PDB entry 2MTA | X-ray diffraction, 2.40 A resolution | chains H and A of the 4 polymer chains in the assembly

Chain H:
Name: Methylamine dehydrogenase (heavy subunit)
Source organism: Paracoccus denitrificans
Notes: EC 1.4.99.3
UniProt: P29894 (DHMH_PARDE); residues 1-373 here correspond to UniProt positions 45-417 (UniProt number = residue number + 44)
Amino-acid sequence (373 residues; numbered 1 to 373; the number before each row is that of its first residue):
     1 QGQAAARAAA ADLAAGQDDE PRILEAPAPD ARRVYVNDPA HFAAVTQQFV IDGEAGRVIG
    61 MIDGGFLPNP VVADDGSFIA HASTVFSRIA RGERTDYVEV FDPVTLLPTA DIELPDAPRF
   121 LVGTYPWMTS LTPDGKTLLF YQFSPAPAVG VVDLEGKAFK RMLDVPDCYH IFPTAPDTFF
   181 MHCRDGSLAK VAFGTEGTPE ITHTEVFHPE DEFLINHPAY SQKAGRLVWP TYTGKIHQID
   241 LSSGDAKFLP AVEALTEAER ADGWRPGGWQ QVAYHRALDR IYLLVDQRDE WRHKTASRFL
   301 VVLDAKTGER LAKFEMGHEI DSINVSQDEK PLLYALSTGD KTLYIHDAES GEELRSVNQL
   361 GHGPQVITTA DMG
Cystine bridges: Cys168-Cys183
Construct notes: conflict Phe299 (Leu343 in P29894)

Chain A:
Name: Amicyanin
Source organism: Paracoccus denitrificans
UniProt: P22364 (AMCY_PARDE); residues 1-105 here correspond to UniProt positions 27-131 (UniProt number = residue number + 26)
Amino-acid sequence (105 residues; row label = number of the first residue in the row):
     1 DKATIPSESP FAAAEVADGA IVVDIAKMKY ETPELHVKVG DTVTWINREA MPHNVHFVAG
    61 VLGEAALKGP MMKKEQAYSL TFTEAGTYDY HCTPHPFMRG KVVVE
Ion coordination: Cu ion: His53, Cys92, His95
Swiss-Prot annotation at these positions:
  - binding site (Cu cation): His53, Cys92, His95, Met98

Interface between chain H and chain A:
Residue-residue contacts (9; chain H residue first):
  Phe143(H) with Pro94(A); Pro96(A)
  Pro145(H) with Val58(A), hydrophobic; His91(A), hydrogen bond (backbone-side chain); Pro96(A)
  Pro147(H) with Arg99(A)
  Asp167(H) with Phe97(A); Arg99(A), salt bridge
  Arg184(H) with Phe97(A)
Other interface residues (no listed pair), chain H (6 interface residues in all): Tyr169

Overview:
The chain H/chain A interface involves 6 residues from each chain; the contacts include 1 hydrogen bond and 1
salt bridge. Polar pairs include Asp167(H)-Arg99(A) and Pro145(H)-His91(A). His53(A), Cys92(A) and His95(A)
form the Cu ion site. UniProt lists 4 Cu cation-binding residues on chain A.
Here chain H is Methylamine dehydrogenase (heavy subunit) and chain A is Amicyanin, both from Paracoccus
denitrificans. Entry 2MTA (Crystal structure of a ternary electron transfer complex between methylamine
dehydrogenase, amicyanin and a C-type cytochrome) was determined by X-ray diffraction.
